PDB entry 7PBC | X-ray diffraction, 2.04 A resolution | chains CCC and EEE of the 5 polymer chains in the assembly

[Chain CCC]
Name: MHC class I antigen
From: Homo sapiens
UniProt: Q861F7 (Q861F7_HUMAN); residues 2-277 here correspond to UniProt positions 1-276 (UniProt number = residue number - 1)
Amino-acid sequence (277 residues; each row starts with the number of its first residue):
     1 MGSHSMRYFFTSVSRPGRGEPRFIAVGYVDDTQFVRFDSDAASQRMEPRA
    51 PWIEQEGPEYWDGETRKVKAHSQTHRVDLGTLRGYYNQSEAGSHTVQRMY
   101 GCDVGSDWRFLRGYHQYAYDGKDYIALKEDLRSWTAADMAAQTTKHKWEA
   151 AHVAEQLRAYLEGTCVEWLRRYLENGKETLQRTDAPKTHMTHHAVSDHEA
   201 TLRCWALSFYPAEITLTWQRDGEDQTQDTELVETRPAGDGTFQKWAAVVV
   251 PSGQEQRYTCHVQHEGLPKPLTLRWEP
Unresolved in the structure: 1
Differences from the reference sequence: initiating methionine (1)
Cystine bridges: Cys-102/Cys-165, Cys-204/Cys-260

[Chain EEE]
Name: Melanoma-associated antigen 10
UniProt: P43363 (MAGAA_HUMAN); residues 1-9 here correspond to UniProt positions 254-262 (UniProt number = residue number + 253)
Amino-acid sequence (9 residues; each row starts with the number of its first residue):
     1 GLYDGMEHL
Reported in the primary citation:
  - contacts within the chain: Tyr-3/Glu-7 (hydrogen bond)

[How chain CCC and chain EEE interact]
Pairs across the interface - 37 pairs, chain CCC then chain EEE:
  Met-6(CCC) / Gly-1(EEE)
  Tyr-8(CCC) / Gly-1(EEE)  hydrogen bond (side chain-backbone)
  Tyr-8(CCC) / Leu-2(EEE)  hydrophobic
  Phe-10(CCC) / Leu-2(EEE)  hydrophobic
  Met-46(CCC) / Leu-2(EEE)  hydrophobic
  Glu-64(CCC) / Gly-1(EEE)
  Glu-64(CCC) / Leu-2(EEE)  hydrogen bond (side chain-backbone)
  Lys-67(CCC) / Gly-1(EEE)
  Lys-67(CCC) / Leu-2(EEE)  hydrogen bond (side chain-backbone)
  Lys-67(CCC) / Asp-4(EEE)
  Val-68(CCC) / Leu-2(EEE)  hydrophobic
  His-71(CCC) / Tyr-3(EEE)  hydrogen bond (side chain-backbone)
  Thr-74(CCC) / Glu-7(EEE)
  Thr-74(CCC) / His-8(EEE)
  Val-77(CCC) / His-8(EEE)
  Asp-78(CCC) / His-8(EEE)
  Asp-78(CCC) / Leu-9(EEE)  hydrogen bond (side chain-backbone)
  Thr-81(CCC) / Leu-9(EEE)
  Leu-82(CCC) / Leu-9(EEE)  hydrophobic
  Tyr-85(CCC) / Leu-9(EEE)  hydrogen bond (side chain-backbone)
  Arg-98(CCC) / Tyr-3(EEE)
  Tyr-100(CCC) / Leu-2(EEE)
  Tyr-100(CCC) / Tyr-3(EEE)  hydrogen bond (side chain-backbone)
  Tyr-117(CCC) / Leu-9(EEE)  hydrophobic
  Tyr-124(CCC) / Leu-9(EEE)  hydrophobic
  Thr-144(CCC) / Leu-9(EEE)  hydrogen bond (side chain-backbone)
  Lys-147(CCC) / Leu-9(EEE)  hydrogen bond (side chain-backbone)
  Trp-148(CCC) / Glu-7(EEE)
  Trp-148(CCC) / His-8(EEE)  hydrogen bond (side chain-backbone)
  Trp-148(CCC) / Leu-9(EEE)  hydrophobic
  Val-153(CCC) / Glu-7(EEE)
  Leu-157(CCC) / Tyr-3(EEE)
  Tyr-160(CCC) / Gly-1(EEE)  hydrogen bond (side chain-backbone)
  Tyr-160(CCC) / Leu-2(EEE)
  Tyr-160(CCC) / Tyr-3(EEE)
  Trp-168(CCC) / Gly-1(EEE)
  Tyr-172(CCC) / Gly-1(EEE)  hydrogen bond (side chain-backbone)
Interface residues without a listed pair, chain CCC (29 interface residues in all): Tyr-60, His-115, Gln-156
Interface residues without a listed pair, chain EEE (8 interface residues in all): Gly-5
The authors on this interface:
  - interface residues, chain EEE: His-8(EEE)

[In short]
29 residues of chain CCC and 8 residues of chain EEE are in contact, with 12 hydrogen bonds. Polar pairs
include Tyr-8(CCC)/Gly-1(EEE), Glu-64(CCC)/Leu-2(EEE) and Lys-67(CCC)/Leu-2(EEE). The paper reports the
interface residue His-8(EEE); contacts within the chain involving Tyr-3(EEE) and Glu-7(EEE).
Here chain CCC is MHC class I antigen (Homo sapiens) and chain EEE is Melanoma-associated antigen 10. Entry
7PBC (Crystal structure of engineered TCR (796) complexed to HLA-A*02:01 presenting MAGE-A10 9-mer peptide)
was determined by X-ray diffraction (same publication as 7PDW, 7PDX and 7QPJ).
